PDB entry 8WFN | electron microscopy, 4.48 A resolution (low resolution: residue-level contacts below are approximate; hydrogen-bond / salt-bridge calls are withheld) | chains A and C of the 8 polymer chains in the assembly

[Chain A]
Name: SIR2-like domain-containing protein
Organism: Bacillus subtilis
Amino-acid sequence (1005 residues; numbered 1 to 1005; the number before each row is that of its first residue):
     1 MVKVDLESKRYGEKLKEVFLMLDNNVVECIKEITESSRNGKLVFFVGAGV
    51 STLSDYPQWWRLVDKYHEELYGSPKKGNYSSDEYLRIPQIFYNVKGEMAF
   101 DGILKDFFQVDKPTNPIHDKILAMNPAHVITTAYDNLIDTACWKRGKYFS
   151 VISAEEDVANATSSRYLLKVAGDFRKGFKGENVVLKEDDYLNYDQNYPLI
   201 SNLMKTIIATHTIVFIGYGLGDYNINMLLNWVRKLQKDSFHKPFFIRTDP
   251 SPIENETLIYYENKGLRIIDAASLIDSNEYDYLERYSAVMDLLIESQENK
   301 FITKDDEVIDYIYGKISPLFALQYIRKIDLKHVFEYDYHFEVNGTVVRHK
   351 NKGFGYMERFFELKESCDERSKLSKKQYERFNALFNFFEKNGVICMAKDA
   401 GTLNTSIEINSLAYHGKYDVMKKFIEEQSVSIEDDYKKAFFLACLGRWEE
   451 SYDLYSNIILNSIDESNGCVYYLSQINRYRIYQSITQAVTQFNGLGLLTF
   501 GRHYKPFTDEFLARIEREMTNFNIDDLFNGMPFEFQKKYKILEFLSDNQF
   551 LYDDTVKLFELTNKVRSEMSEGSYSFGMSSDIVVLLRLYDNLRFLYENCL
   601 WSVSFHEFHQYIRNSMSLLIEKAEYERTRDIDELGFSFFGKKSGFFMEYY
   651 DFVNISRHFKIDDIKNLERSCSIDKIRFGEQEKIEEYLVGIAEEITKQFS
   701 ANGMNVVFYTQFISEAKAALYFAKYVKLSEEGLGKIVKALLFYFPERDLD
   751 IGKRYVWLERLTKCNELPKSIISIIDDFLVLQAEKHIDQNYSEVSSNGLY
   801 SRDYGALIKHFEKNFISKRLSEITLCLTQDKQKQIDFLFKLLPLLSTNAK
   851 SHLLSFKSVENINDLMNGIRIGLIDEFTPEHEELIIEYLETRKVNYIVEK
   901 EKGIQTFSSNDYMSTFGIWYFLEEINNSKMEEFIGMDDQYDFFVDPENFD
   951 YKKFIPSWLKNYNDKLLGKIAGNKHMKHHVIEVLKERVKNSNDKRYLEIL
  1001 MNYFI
Disordered / not traced: 1-22, 73-79, 161-164, 270-278

[Chain C]
Name: tail tube protein(TTP)
Organism: Bacillus subtilis
Amino-acid sequence (264 residues; row label = number of the first residue in the row):
     1 MKTVIQDTADVYFKRKSDGKLVFTAEAQTASFSQAISEEKLRGGIGNKPL
    51 YILKSEKEINLTVKNAFFDLEWLAMTQGETIQEETKVKVFDREHGLIVDD
   101 TNKVTLKGKPVSDVTFYNKKGLTYKIAVSTDGTYTIPTAFAAAKDKLTAV
   151 YQIEKVGRRLAIKASKFSERYEVEYRTIAYNPDTEEVYSDIYIQFPNVSP
   201 SGEFEMSLENGNALAPEIKFEALADTDTDEMAVVIEASRDENTAAPVEDT
   251 TGSTQSSDLGGTTE
Disordered / not traced: 1-3, 35-50, 75-167, 181-189, 210-216, 237-264

[Interface between chain A and chain C]
Pairs across the interface - 23 pairs, chain A then chain C:
  Ser573(A) - Ala30(C)
  Ser573(A) - Ser31(C)
  Tyr574(A) - Gln28(C)
  Tyr574(A) - Thr29(C)
  Tyr574(A) - Ala30(C)
  Tyr574(A) - Phe32(C)
  Ser575(A) - Gln28(C)
  Phe576(A) - Ala27(C)
  Phe576(A) - Gln28(C)
  Phe576(A) - Ala30(C)
  Phe576(A) - Tyr175(C)
  Gly577(A) - Asp7(C)
  Asp632(A) - Phe32(C)
  Leu634(A) - Phe32(C)
  Ser637(A) - Ile5(C)
  Phe638(A) - Ile5(C)
  Phe638(A) - Asp7(C)
  Phe638(A) - Ile191(C)
  Phe638(A) - Ile193(C)
  Gly640(A) - Ile5(C)
  Gly640(A) - Asp7(C)
  Lys641(A) - Val4(C)
  Lys642(A) - Asp7(C)
Other interface residues (no listed pair), chain A (14 interface residues in all): Glu571, Phe639
Other interface residues (no listed pair), chain C (15 interface residues in all): Thr8, Ser33, Thr177

[Summary]
14 residues of chain A and 15 residues of chain C are in contact.
Chain A is SIR2-like domain-containing protein and chain C is tail tube protein(TTP), both from Bacillus
subtilis; the structure, Cryo-EM structure of DSR2-TTP, was determined by electron microscopy.
